7RIM - chains T and A of the 13 polymer chains in the assembly; structure by X-ray diffraction, 2.90 A resolution.

# Chain T
Molecule: Template strand DNA
Sequence (30 nucleotides; numbered 0 to 29; the number before each row is that of its first residue; numbering starts at 0):
     0 CCCTTCTCTCTGGTCATGAGCCTCTCGATG
Disordered / not traced: 0-2, 29
Ligand contacts: 5N0 (3-({3-[(3-{[4-({4-[(4-{[4-({(2R)-2-amino-4-[(1-methyl-4-{[1-methyl-4-({1-methyl-4-[(1-methyl-1H-imidazole-2-carbonyl)amino]-1H-imidazole-2-carbonyl}amino)-1H-pyrrole-2-carbonyl]amino}-1H-pyrrole-2-carbonyl)amino]butanoyl}amino)-1-methyl-1H-imidazole-2-carbonyl]amino}-1-methyl-1H-pyrrole-2-carbonyl)amino]-1-methyl-1H-pyrrole-2-carbonyl}amino)-1-methyl-1H-pyrrole-2-carbonyl]amino}propyl)(methyl)amino]propyl}carbamoyl)benzoic acid): DT8, DC9, DT10, DG11, DG12, DT13, DC14, DA15, DT16

# Chain A
Name: DNA-directed RNA polymerase II subunit RPB1
From: Saccharomyces cerevisiae (strain ATCC 204508 / S288c)
Notes: EC 2.7.7.6
UniProt: P04050 (RPB1_YEAST); residues 1-1733 here = UniProt positions 1-1733
Amino-acid sequence (1733 residues; each row starts with the number of its first residue):
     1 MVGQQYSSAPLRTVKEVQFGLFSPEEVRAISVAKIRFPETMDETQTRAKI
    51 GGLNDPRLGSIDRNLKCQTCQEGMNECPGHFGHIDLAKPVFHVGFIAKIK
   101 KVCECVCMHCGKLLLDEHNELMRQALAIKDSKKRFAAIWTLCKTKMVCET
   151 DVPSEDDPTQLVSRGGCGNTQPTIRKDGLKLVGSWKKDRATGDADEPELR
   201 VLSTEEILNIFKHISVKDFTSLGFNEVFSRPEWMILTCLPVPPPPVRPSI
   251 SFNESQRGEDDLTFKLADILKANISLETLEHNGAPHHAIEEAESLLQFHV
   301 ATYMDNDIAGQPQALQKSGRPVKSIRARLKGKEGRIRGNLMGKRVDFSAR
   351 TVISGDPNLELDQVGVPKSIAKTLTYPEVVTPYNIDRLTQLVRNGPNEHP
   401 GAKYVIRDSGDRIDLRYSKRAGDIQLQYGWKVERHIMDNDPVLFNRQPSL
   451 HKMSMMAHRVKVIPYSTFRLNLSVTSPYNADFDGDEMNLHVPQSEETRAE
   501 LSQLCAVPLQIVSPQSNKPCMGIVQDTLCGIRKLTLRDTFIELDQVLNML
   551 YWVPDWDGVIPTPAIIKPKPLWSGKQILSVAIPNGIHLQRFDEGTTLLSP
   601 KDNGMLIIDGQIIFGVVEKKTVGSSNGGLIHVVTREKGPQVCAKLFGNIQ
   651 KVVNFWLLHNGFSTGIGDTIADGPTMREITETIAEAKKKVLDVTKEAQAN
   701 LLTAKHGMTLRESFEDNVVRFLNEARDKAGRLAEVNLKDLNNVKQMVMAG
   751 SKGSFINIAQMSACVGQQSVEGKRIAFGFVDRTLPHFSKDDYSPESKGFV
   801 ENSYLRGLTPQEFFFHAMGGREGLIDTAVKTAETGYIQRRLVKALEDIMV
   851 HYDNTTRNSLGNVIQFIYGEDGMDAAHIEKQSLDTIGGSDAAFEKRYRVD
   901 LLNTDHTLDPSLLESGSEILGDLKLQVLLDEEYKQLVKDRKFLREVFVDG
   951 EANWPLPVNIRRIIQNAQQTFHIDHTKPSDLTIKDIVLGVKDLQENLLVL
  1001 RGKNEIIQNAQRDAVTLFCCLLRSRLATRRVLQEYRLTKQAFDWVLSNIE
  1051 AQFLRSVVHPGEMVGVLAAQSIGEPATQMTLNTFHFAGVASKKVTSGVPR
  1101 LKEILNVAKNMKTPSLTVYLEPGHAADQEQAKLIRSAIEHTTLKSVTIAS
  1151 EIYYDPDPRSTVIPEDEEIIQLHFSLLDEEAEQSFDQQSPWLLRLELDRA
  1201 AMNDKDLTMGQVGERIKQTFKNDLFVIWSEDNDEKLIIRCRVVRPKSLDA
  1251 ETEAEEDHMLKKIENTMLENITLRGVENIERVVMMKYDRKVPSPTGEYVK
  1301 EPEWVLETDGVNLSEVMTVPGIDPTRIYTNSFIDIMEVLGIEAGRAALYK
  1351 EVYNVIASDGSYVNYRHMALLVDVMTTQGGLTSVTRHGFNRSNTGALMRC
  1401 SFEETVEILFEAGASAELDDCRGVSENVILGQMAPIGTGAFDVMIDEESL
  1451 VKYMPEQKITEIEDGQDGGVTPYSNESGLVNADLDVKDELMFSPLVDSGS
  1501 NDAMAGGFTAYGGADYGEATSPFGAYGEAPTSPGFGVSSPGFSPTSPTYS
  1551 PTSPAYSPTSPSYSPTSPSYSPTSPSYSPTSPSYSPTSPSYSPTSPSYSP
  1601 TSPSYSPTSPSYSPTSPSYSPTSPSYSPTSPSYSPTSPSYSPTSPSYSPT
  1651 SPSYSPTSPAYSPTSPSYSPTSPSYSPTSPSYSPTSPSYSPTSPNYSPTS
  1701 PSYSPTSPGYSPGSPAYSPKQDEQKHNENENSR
Disordered / not traced: 1-2, 154-160, 187-198, 250-256, 1082-1091, 1177-1187, 1244-1256, 1447-1733
Bound ions: Zn2+ site 1: Cys-67, Cys-70, Cys-77, His-80; Zn2+ site 2: Cys-107, Cys-110, Cys-167; Mg2+: Asp-483, Asp-485 (shared with 1 residue of chain R)
Ligand contacts: 5N0 (3-({3-[(3-{[4-({4-[(4-{[4-({(2R)-2-amino-4-[(1-methyl-4-{[1-methyl-4-({1-methyl-4-[(1-methyl-1H-imidazole-2-carbonyl)amino]-1H-imidazole-2-carbonyl}amino)-1H-pyrrole-2-carbonyl]amino}-1H-pyrrole-2-carbonyl)amino]butanoyl}amino)-1-methyl-1H-imidazole-2-carbonyl]amino}-1-methyl-1H-pyrrole-2-carbonyl)amino]-1-methyl-1H-pyrrole-2-carbonyl}amino)-1-methyl-1H-pyrrole-2-carbonyl]amino}propyl)(methyl)amino]propyl}carbamoyl)benzoic acid): Arg-1386, His-1387, Glu-1404
UniProt features mapped onto this chain:
  - region: Pro-248 to Asp-260 (Lid loop), Asn-306 to Lys-323 (Rudder loop), Pro-810 to Glu-822 (Bridging helix)
  - binding site (Zn(2+)): Cys-67, Cys-70, Cys-77, His-80, Cys-107, Cys-110, Cys-148, Cys-167
  - binding site (Mg(2+)): Asp-481, Asp-483, Asp-485
  - modified residue: Thr-1471 (Phosphothreonine)
  - cross-link (Glycyl lysine isopeptide (Lys-Gly)): Lys-695 (interchain with G-Cter in ubiquitin), Lys-1246 (interchain with G-Cter in ubiquitin), Lys-1350 (interchain with G-Cter in ubiquitin)
  - natural variant: Ser-1653 to Pro-1659 (deletion: In strain: A364A)
  - mutagenesis: Lys-1246 (K1246R: Impairs ubiquitination during transcription stress)
What the authors report for this chain:
  - binding site for 5N0: His-1387

# How chain T and chain A interact
Residue-residue contacts (20):
  DT16(T) / Arg-326(A)  salt bridge to the phosphate
  DT16(T) / Arg-1386(A)  sugar contact
  DT16(T) / Glu-1404(A)  phosphate contact
  DT16(T) / Glu-1407(A)  phosphate contact
  DG17(T) / Tyr-836(A)  sugar contact
  DG17(T) / Glu-1403(A)  phosphate contact
  DG17(T) / Glu-1404(A)  phosphate contact
  DA18(T) / Arg-337(A)  salt bridge to the phosphate
  DA18(T) / Tyr-836(A)  sugar contact
  DA18(T) / Arg-839(A)  salt bridge to the phosphate
  DG19(T) / Lys-332(A)  salt bridge to the phosphate
  DG19(T) / Thr-831(A)  base contact
  DG19(T) / Ala-832(A)  sugar contact
  DG19(T) / Gly-835(A)  sugar contact
  DG19(T) / Tyr-836(A)  sugar contact
  DC20(T) / Lys-332(A)  salt bridge to the phosphate
  DC21(T) / Arg-350(A)  sugar contact
  DC21(T) / Gln-447(A)  sugar contact
  DT22(T) / Arg-344(A)  salt bridge to the phosphate
  DT22(T) / Arg-350(A)  sugar contact
Other interface residues (no listed pair), chain T (8 interface residues in all): DC14
Other interface residues (no listed pair), chain A (18 interface residues in all): Ala-309, Lys-330, Pro-448

# Overview
8 residues of chain T face 18 of chain A across their interface; the contacts include 6 salt bridges. Among
the polar pairs are DT16(T)/Arg-326(A), DA18(T)/Arg-337(A) and DA18(T)/Arg-839(A). Compound 5N0 is bound
between chain T and chain A. From the paper: a binding site for 5N0 at His-1387(A).
Here chain T is Template strand DNA and chain A is DNA-directed RNA polymerase II subunit RPB1 (Saccharomyces
cerevisiae (strain ATCC 204508 / S288c)). Entry 7RIM (RNA polymerase II elongation complex with hairpin
polyamide Py-Im 1, scaffold 1) was determined by X-ray diffraction (same publication as 7RIP, 7RIQ, 7RIW, 7RIX
and 7RIY).
